PDB entry 2JCQ | X-ray diffraction, 1.25 A resolution | chain A

== Chain A ==
Protein: CD44 antigen
Source organism: Mus musculus
Notes: fragment: hyaluronan binding domain, residues 23-174
Reference sequence: P15379 (CD44_MOUSE); residues 25-176 here correspond to UniProt positions 23-174 (UniProt number = residue number - 2)
Amino-acid sequence (154 residues; each row starts with the number of its first residue):
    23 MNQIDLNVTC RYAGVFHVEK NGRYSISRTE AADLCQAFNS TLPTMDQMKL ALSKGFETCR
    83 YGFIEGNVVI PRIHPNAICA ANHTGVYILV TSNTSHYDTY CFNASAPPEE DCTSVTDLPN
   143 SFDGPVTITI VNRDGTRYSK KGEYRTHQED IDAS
Disordered / not traced: 23-24, 175-176
Cystine bridges: Cys32-Cys134, Cys57-Cys123, Cys81-Cys101
Curated features (UniProtKB/Swiss-Prot):
  - binding site (hyaluronan): Arg45, Arg82, Tyr83, Tyr109
  - glycosylation (N-linked (GlcNAc...) asparagine): Asn29, Asn61, Asn104, Asn115, Asn125

== Overview ==
Curated annotation (UniProt) lists 4 hyaluronan-binding residues.
Chain A is CD44 antigen (Mus musculus); the structure, The hyaluronan binding domain of murine CD44 in a Type
A complex with an HA 8-mer, was determined by X-ray diffraction, deposited together with 2JCP and 2JCR.
